PDB entry 8HR1 | electron microscopy, 3.02 A resolution | chains G and I of the 11 polymer chains in the assembly

[Chain G]
Molecule: Histone H2A type 1-B/E
From: Homo sapiens
UniProtKB: P04908 (H2A1B_HUMAN); residues 13-118 here correspond to UniProt positions 14-119 (UniProt number = residue number + 1)
Sequence (107 residues; numbered 13 to 119; the number before each row is that of its first residue):
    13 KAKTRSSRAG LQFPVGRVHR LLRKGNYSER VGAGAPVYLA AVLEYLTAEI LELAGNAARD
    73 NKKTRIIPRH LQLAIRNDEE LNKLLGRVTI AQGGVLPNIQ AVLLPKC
Unresolved in the structure: 119
Sequence notes: expression tag (119)
Swiss-Prot annotation at these positions:
  - modified residue: Lys13 (N6-(beta-hydroxybutyryl)lysine), Lys36 (N6-(2-hydroxyisobutyryl)lysine), Lys74 (N6-(2-hydroxyisobutyryl)lysine), Lys75 (N6-(2-hydroxyisobutyryl)lysine), Lys95 (N6-(2-hydroxyisobutyryl)lysine), Gln104 (N5-methylglutamine), Lys118 (N6-(2-hydroxyisobutyryl)lysine)
  - cross-link (Glycyl lysine isopeptide (Lys-Gly)): Lys13 (interchain with G-Cter in ubiquitin), Lys15 (interchain with G-Cter in ubiquitin)

[Chain I]
Molecule: 147-nt DNA strand
From: Homo sapiens
Sequence (147 nucleotides; each row starts with the number of its first residue; numbers below 1 keep their minus sign (DA-73 is residue -73)):
   -73 ACAGGATGTA TATATCTGAC ACGTGCCTGG AGACTAGGGA GTAATCCCCT TGGCGGTTAA
   -13 AACGCGGGGG ACAGCGCGTA CGTGCGTTTA AGCGGTGCTA GAGCTGTCTA CGACCAATTG
    47 AGCGGCCTCG GCACCGGGAT TCTCCAG

[Chain G / chain I interface]
Contacting residue pairs (11):
  Ala14(G) with DA-43(I), phosphate contact; DG-42(I), phosphate contact
  Lys15(G) with DG-42(I), phosphate contact
  Thr16(G) with DA-43(I), phosphate contact
  Arg17(G) with DA-43(I), salt bridge to the phosphate
  Gly28(G) with DA-43(I), phosphate contact
  Arg29(G) with DG-44(I), phosphate contact
  Arg32(G) with DG-44(I), salt bridge to the phosphate
  Arg42(G) with DG-35(I), sugar contact
  Arg77(G) with DC-54(I), sugar contact; DA-53(I), salt bridge to the phosphate
Other interface residues (no listed pair), chain G (10 interface residues in all): Lys13
Other interface residues (no listed pair), chain I (7 interface residues in all): DG-36

[In short]
The interface between chain G and chain I involves 10 residues on one side and 7 on the other, with 3 salt
bridges. Polar pairs include Arg17(G)-DA-43(I), Arg32(G)-DG-44(I) and Arg77(G)-DA-53(I).
Here chain G is Histone H2A type 1-B/E and chain I is a 147-nt DNA strand, both from Homo sapiens. Entry 8HR1
(Cryo-EM structure of SSX1 bound to the unmodified nucleosome at a resolution of 3.02 angstrom) was determined
by electron microscopy.
